PDB entry 1UCX | X-ray diffraction, 3.20 A resolution | chains A and C of the 3 polymer chains in the assembly

Chain A (and C):
Protein: Glycinin G1
Organism: Glycine max
Notes: chain C of this document is another copy of the same molecule, construct and numbering; everything in this record applies to it too
UniProt: P04776 (GLYG1_SOYBN); residues 1-476 here correspond to UniProt positions 20-495 (UniProt number = residue number + 19)
Sequence (476 residues; row label = number of the first residue in the row):
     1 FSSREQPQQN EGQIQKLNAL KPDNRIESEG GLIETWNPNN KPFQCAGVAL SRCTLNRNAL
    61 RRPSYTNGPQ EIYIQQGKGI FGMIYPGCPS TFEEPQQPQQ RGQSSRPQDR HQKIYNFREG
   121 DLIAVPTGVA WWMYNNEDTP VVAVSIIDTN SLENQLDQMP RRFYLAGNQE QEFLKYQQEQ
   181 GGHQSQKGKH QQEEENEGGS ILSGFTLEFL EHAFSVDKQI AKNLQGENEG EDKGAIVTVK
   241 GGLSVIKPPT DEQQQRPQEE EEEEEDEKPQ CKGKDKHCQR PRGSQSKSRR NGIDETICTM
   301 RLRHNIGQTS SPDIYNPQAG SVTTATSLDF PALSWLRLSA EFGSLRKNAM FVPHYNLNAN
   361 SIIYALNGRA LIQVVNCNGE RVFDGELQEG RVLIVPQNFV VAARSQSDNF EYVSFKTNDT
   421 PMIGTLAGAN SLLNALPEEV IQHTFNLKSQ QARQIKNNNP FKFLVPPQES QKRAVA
Not modelled in the structure: 1-13, 92-109, 179-197, 228-232, 249-296, 471-476
Sequence notes: engineered mutation Gly12 (Cys31 in P04776)
Cystine bridges: Cys88-Cys298

Chain A / chain C interface:
Contacting residue pairs - 117 pairs, chain A then chain C:
  Cys45(A) - Gln155(C)
  Asn348(A) - His212(C)  hydrogen bond (backbone-side chain)
  Met350(A) - Phe209(C)  hydrophobic
  Met350(A) - His212(C)
  Met350(A) - Ala213(C)
  Val352(A) - Ala213(C)
  Pro353(A) - Phe205(C)  hydrophobic
  Pro353(A) - Ala213(C)
  Tyr355(A) - Tyr65(C)
  Tyr355(A) - Gly128(C)  hydrogen bond (side chain-backbone)
  Leu357(A) - Pro86(C)  hydrophobic
  Leu357(A) - Thr127(C)
  Leu357(A) - Gly128(C)
  Leu357(A) - Val129(C)
  Asn358(A) - Gln155(C)  hydrogen bond (backbone-side chain)
  Ala359(A) - Gln155(C)
  Asn360(A) - Gln155(C)
  Leu371(A) - Phe209(C)
  Gln373(A) - Phe205(C)
  Gln373(A) - Thr206(C)  hydrogen bond (side chain-backbone)
  Gln373(A) - Phe209(C)
  Val375(A) - Ile201(C)
  Val375(A) - Gly204(C)
  Val375(A) - Phe205(C)  hydrophobic
  Asn376(A) - Phe163(C)
  Asn376(A) - Ile201(C)
  Cys377(A) - Arg161(C)
  Cys377(A) - Arg162(C)
  Cys377(A) - Phe163(C)  hydrophobic
  Cys377(A) - Gln171(C)
  Cys377(A) - Gln177(C)
  Asn378(A) - Gln171(C)  hydrogen bond
  Asn378(A) - Leu174(C)
  Asn378(A) - Gln177(C)  hydrogen bond
  Asn378(A) - Gly198(C)
  Asn378(A) - Gly199(C)
  Gly379(A) - Gly198(C)
  Gly379(A) - Gly199(C)
  Gly379(A) - Ser200(C)
  Gly379(A) - Gly204(C)
  Arg381(A) - Gly204(C)  hydrogen bond (side chain-backbone)
  Arg381(A) - Phe205(C)
  Arg381(A) - Thr206(C)
  Pro396(A) - Leu156(C)  hydrophobic
  Gln397(A) - Thr127(C)
  Gln397(A) - Glu153(C)  hydrogen bond (side chain-backbone)
  Gln397(A) - Asn154(C)
  Gln397(A) - Gln155(C)  hydrogen bond (side chain-backbone)
  Gln397(A) - Leu156(C)
  Asn398(A) - Tyr65(C)  hydrogen bond (backbone-side chain)
  Asn398(A) - Thr66(C)
  Asn398(A) - Asn67(C)  hydrogen bond (side chain-backbone)
  Asn398(A) - Phe163(C)
  Val400(A) - Tyr65(C)
  Val400(A) - Ile201(C)  hydrophobic
  Val400(A) - Phe205(C)  hydrophobic
  Ala402(A) - Phe205(C)  hydrophobic
  Ala402(A) - Phe209(C)
  Arg404(A) - Phe209(C)
  Arg404(A) - His212(C)
  Thr417(A) - Gln155(C)  hydrogen bond
  Met422(A) - Tyr85(C)  hydrogen bond
  Ile423(A) - Pro86(C)
  Leu426(A) - Ile201(C)  hydrophobic
  Leu426(A) - Phe214(C)
  Ala427(A) - Ala213(C)
  Ala427(A) - Phe214(C)  hydrophobic
  Leu432(A) - Ile84(C)
  Leu433(A) - Leu165(C)  hydrophobic
  Leu433(A) - Phe214(C)  hydrophobic
  Asn434(A) - Arg110(C)
  Ala435(A) - Ile84(C)  hydrophobic
  Ala435(A) - His111(C)
  Ala435(A) - Gln112(C)  hydrogen bond (backbone-backbone)
  Leu436(A) - Pro63(C)  hydrophobic
  Leu436(A) - Ile84(C)  hydrophobic
  Leu436(A) - His111(C)
  Leu436(A) - Trp132(C)
  Pro437(A) - Arg110(C)
  Pro437(A) - His111(C)
  Pro437(A) - Ile114(C)  hydrophobic
  Pro437(A) - Trp132(C)
  Pro437(A) - Val245(C)  hydrophobic
  Glu438(A) - Arg110(C)  salt bridge
  Glu439(A) - Gly242(C)
  Glu439(A) - Leu243(C)
  Glu439(A) - Ser244(C)  hydrogen bond
  Glu439(A) - Val245(C)
  Val440(A) - Trp132(C)  hydrophobic
  Val440(A) - Leu243(C)  hydrophobic
  His443(A) - Arg62(C)
  His443(A) - Val237(C)
  His443(A) - Val239(C)
  His443(A) - Leu243(C)
  Thr444(A) - Leu60(C)
  Thr444(A) - Arg62(C)  hydrogen bond (backbone-side chain)
  Thr444(A) - Pro63(C)
  Thr444(A) - Ala166(C)
  Phe445(A) - Leu165(C)
  Phe445(A) - Ala166(C)  hydrophobic
  Phe445(A) - Asn223(C)
  Phe445(A) - Leu224(C)  hydrophobic
  Asn446(A) - Asn223(C)
  Leu447(A) - Asn223(C)
  Gln451(A) - Ile220(C)
  Gln454(A) - Val216(C)
  Ile455(A) - Ile220(C)  hydrophobic
  Ile455(A) - Leu224(C)  hydrophobic
  Lys456(A) - Arg110(C)  hydrogen bond (side chain-backbone)
  Asn458(A) - Phe214(C)
  Asn458(A) - Ser215(C)  hydrogen bond (side chain-backbone)
  Asn458(A) - Val216(C)
  Asn459(A) - Ala213(C)  hydrogen bond (side chain-backbone)
  Asn459(A) - Phe214(C)
  Val465(A) - His212(C)
  Pro466(A) - His212(C)
  Gln468(A) - His212(C)
Other interface residues (no listed pair), chain A (57 interface residues in all): Leu152, Phe399, Ala403, Gly424, Pro467
Other interface residues (no listed pair), chain C (58 interface residues in all): Ser90, Ala130, Leu152, Leu202, Glu211, Asp217, Lys233

In short:
57 residues of chain A and 58 residues of chain C are in contact, with 19 hydrogen bonds and 1 salt bridge.
Polar contacts include Glu438(A)-Arg110(C), Asn348(A)-His212(C) and Tyr355(A)-Gly128(C).
Chain A and chain C are both Glycinin G1 (Glycine max); the structure, Crystal structure of proglycinin C12G
mutant, was determined by X-ray diffraction (same publication as 1UD1).
